6DB7 - chains L and P of the 3 polymer chains in the assembly; structure by X-ray diffraction, 2.21 A resolution.

# Chain L
Name: Human monoclonal anti-HIV-1 gp120 V3 antibody 1334 Fab light chain
Organism: Homo sapiens
Notes: antibody fragment or engineered binder
Amino-acid sequence (214 residues; row label = number of the first residue in the row; note: 1 number in that range is skipped by the numbering (no residue carries it; nothing is unmodelled there); a row labelled like 95A-95B holds insertion residues (95A, then the next letters in order)):
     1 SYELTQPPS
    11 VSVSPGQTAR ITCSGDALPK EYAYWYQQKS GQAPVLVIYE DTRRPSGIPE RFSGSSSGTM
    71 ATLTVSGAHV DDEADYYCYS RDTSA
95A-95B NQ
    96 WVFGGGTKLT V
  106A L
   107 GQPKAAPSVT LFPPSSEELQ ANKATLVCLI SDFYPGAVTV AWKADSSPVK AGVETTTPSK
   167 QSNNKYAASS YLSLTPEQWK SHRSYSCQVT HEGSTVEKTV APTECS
Disordered / not traced: 210-212
Disulfide bonds: Cys23-Cys88, Cys134-Cys193

# Chain P
Name: HIV-1 gp120 V3 peptide from MN strain
UniProtKB: A9Q0A0 (A9Q0A0_9HIV1); the author numbering skips numbers that UniProt does not, so the offset changes along the chain: 301-309 = UniProt 94-102; 312-325 = UniProt 103-116
Amino-acid sequence (23 residues; numbered 301 to 325; 2 numbers in that range are skipped by the numbering (no residue carries them; nothing is unmodelled there); the number before each row is that of its first residue):
   301 YNKRKRIHI
   312 GPGRAFYTTK NIIG
Disordered / not traced: 301-303, 319-325

# Chain L / chain P interface
Contacting residue pairs - 14 pairs, chain L then chain P:
  Leu28(L) - Lys305(P)  hydrogen bond (backbone-side chain)
  Pro29(L) - Lys305(P)
  Lys30(L) - Arg306(P)
  Glu31(L) - Lys305(P)
  Glu31(L) - Arg306(P)  salt bridge
  Glu31(L) - His308(P)  salt bridge
  Tyr32(L) - Arg304(P)
  Tyr32(L) - Lys305(P)  hydrogen bond (side chain-backbone)
  Tyr32(L) - Arg306(P)
  Asp51(L) - Lys305(P)  salt bridge
  Ser66(L) - Lys305(P)  hydrogen bond
  Arg91(L) - His308(P)
  Thr93(L) - Arg306(P)
  Trp96(L) - His308(P)
Also at the interface, not in a pair above, chain L (11 interface residues in all): Glu50
Also at the interface, not in a pair above, chain P (5 interface residues in all): Ile307

# In short
The interface between chain L and chain P involves 11 residues on one side and 5 on the other; the contacts
include 3 hydrogen bonds and 3 salt bridges. Polar pairs include Glu31(L)-Arg306(P), Glu31(L)-His308(P) and
Asp51(L)-Lys305(P).
Chain L is Human monoclonal anti-HIV-1 gp120 V3 antibody 1334 Fab light chain (Homo sapiens) and chain P is
HIV-1 gp120 V3 peptide from MN strain; the structure, Crystal structure of anti-HIV-1 V3 Fab 1334 in complex
with a HIV-1 gp120 V3 peptide from ..., was determined by X-ray diffraction (same publication as 6DB5).
